Entry 6TQ3 (X-ray diffraction, 2.00 A resolution); this record covers chains A and C of the 4 polymer chains in the assembly.

== Chain A (and C) ==
Name: Enzyme subunit
Source organism: Starmerella magnoliae
Notes: chain C of this document is another copy of the same molecule, construct and numbering; everything in this record applies to it too
Amino-acid sequence (246 residues; numbered 1 to 246; the number before each row is that of its first residue):
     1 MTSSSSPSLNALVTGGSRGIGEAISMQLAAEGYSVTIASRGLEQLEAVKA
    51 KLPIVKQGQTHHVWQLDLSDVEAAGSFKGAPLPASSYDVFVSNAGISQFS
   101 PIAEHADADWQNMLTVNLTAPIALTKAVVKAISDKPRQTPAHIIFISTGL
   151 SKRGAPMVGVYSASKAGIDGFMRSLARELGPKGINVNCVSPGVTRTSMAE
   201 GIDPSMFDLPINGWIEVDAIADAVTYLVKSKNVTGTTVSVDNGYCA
Not modelled in the structure: 1-6 (chain C: 1-6, 197-202)
Reported in the primary citation:
  - catalytic residues: Thr148, Tyr161, Lys165 (by similarity / conservation)
  - mutagenesis - G149A, L150F (Tm change 14 degC), M157K (+8 degC), G159A (Tm change 5.5 degC), V193L, T194V, N212R (+5 degC), V217P (+3 degC), V238L (+7 degC): increased stability

== How chain A and chain C interact ==
Contacting residue pairs (55; chain A residue first):
  Arg173(A) with Ala246(C)
  Ala176(A) with Pro210(C)
  Arg177(A) with Asp208(C), salt bridge; Pro210(C); Gly243(C), hydrogen bond (side chain-backbone); Tyr244(C), hydrogen bond (side chain-backbone); Ala246(C)
  Gly180(A) with Pro210(C)
  Pro181(A) with Pro210(C)
  Asn185(A) with Ile211(C)
  Asp208(A) with Arg177(C), hydrogen bond (backbone-side chain)
  Pro210(A) with Ala176(C); Arg177(C); Gly180(C); Pro181(C)
  Ile211(A) with Asn185(C); Lys231(C); Thr234(C)
  Ile215(A) with Asn232(C)
  Ala219(A) with Asn232(C)
  Asp222(A) with Tyr226(C)
  Ala223(A) with Tyr226(C)
  Tyr226(A) with Asp222(C); Ala223(C); Tyr226(C), hydrophobic; Val238(C); Val240(C)
  Lys231(A) with Ile211(C)
  Asn232(A) with Ile215(C); Ala219(C); Val240(C); Asp241(C), hydrogen bond (backbone-backbone); Asn242(C), hydrogen bond
  Val233(A) with Ser239(C); Val240(C), hydrophobic
  Thr234(A) with Ile211(C); Asn242(C); Gly243(C)
  Gly235(A) with Ala246(C)
  Thr236(A) with Ser239(C)
  Val238(A) with Tyr226(C)
  Ser239(A) with Val233(C); Thr236(C)
  Val240(A) with Tyr226(C); Asn232(C); Val233(C), hydrophobic
  Asp241(A) with Asn232(C), hydrogen bond (backbone-backbone)
  Asn242(A) with Asn232(C), hydrogen bond (backbone-backbone); Thr234(C)
  Gly243(A) with Arg177(C), hydrogen bond (backbone-side chain); Thr234(C)
  Tyr244(A) with Arg177(C), hydrogen bond (backbone-side chain)
  Ala246(A) with Arg173(C); Arg177(C), hydrogen bond (backbone-side chain); Gly235(C)
Also at the interface, not in a pair above, chain A (31 interface residues in all): Leu209, Trp214, Thr237
Also at the interface, not in a pair above, chain C (31 interface residues in all): Leu209, Trp214, Thr237

== Summary ==
Chain A and chain C each contribute 31 residues to their interface; the contacts include 10 hydrogen bonds and
1 salt bridge. Polar pairs include Arg177(A)-Asp208(C), Arg177(A)-Gly243(C) and Arg177(A)-Tyr244(C). The paper
reports catalytic residues Thr148(A), Tyr161(A) and Lys165(A); G149A, L150F and M157K of chain A, among
others, increase stability; 9 substitutions were tested in all.
Both chains are Enzyme subunit (Starmerella magnoliae). Entry 6TQ3 (Alcohol dehydrogenase from Candida
magnoliae DSMZ 70638 (ADHA)) was determined by X-ray diffraction (same publication as 6TQ8).
